PDB entry 7PY6 | electron microscopy, 4.10 A resolution (low resolution: residue-level contacts below are approximate; hydrogen-bond / salt-bridge calls are withheld) | chains D and G of the 10 polymer chains in the assembly

[Chain D]
Name: DNA-directed RNA polymerase subunit beta'
Organism: Escherichia coli
Notes: EC 2.7.7.6
Reference sequence: P0A8T8 (RPOC_ECO57); numbering as in UniProt (aligned over 1-1407)
Chain sequence (1407 residues; each row starts with the number of its first residue):
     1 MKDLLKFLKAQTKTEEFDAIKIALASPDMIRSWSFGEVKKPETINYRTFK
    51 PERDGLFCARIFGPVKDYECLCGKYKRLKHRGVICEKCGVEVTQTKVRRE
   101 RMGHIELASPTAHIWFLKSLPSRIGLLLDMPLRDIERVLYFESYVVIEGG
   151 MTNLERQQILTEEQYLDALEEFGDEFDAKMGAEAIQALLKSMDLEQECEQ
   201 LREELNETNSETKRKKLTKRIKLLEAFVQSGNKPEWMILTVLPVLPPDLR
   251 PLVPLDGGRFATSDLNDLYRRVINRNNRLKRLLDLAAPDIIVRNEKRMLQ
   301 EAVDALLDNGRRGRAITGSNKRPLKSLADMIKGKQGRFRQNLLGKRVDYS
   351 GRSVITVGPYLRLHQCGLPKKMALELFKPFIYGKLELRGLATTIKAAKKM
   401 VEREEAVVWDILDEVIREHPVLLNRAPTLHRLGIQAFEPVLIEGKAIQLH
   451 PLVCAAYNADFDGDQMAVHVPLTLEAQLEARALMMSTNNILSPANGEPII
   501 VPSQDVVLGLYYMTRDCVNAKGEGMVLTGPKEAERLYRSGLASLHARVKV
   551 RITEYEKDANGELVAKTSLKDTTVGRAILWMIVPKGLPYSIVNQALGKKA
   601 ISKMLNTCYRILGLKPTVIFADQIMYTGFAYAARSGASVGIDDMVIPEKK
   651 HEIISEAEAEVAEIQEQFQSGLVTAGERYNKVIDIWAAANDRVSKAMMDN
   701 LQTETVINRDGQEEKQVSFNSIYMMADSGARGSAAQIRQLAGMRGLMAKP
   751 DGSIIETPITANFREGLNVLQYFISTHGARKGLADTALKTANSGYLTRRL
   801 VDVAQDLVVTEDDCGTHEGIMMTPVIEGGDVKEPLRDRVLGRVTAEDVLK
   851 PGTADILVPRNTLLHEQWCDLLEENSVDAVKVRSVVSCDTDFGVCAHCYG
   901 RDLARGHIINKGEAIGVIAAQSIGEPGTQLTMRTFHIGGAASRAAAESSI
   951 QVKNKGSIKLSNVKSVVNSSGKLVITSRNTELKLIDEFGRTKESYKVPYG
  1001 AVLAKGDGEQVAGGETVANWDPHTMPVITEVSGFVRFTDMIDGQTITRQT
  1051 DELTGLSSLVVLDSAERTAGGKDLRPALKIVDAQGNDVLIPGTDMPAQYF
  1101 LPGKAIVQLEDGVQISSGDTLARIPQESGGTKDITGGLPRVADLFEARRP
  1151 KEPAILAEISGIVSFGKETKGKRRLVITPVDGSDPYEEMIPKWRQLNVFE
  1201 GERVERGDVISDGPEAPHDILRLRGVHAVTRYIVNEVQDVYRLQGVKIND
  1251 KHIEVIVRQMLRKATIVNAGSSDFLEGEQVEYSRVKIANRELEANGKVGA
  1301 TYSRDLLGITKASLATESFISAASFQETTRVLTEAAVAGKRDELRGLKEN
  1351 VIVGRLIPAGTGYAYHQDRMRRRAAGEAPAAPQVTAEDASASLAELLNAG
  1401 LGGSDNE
Disordered / not traced: 1-15, 934-947, 1127-1135, 1374-1407
Bound ions: Zn2+ site 1: Cys85, Cys88; Mg2+: Asp460, Asp462 (shared with 1 residue of chain R); Zn2+ site 2: Cys814, Cys888, Cys898
UniProt features mapped onto this chain:
  - binding site (Zn(2+)): Cys70, Cys72, Cys85, Cys88, Cys814, Cys888, Cys895, Cys898
  - binding site (Mg(2+)): Asp460, Asp462, Asp464
  - modified residue: Lys972 (N6-acetyllysine)

[Chain G]
Name: Transcription termination/antitermination protein NusG
Organism: Escherichia coli
Reference sequence: P0AFG0 (NUSG_ECOLI); residue numbers follow UniProt; this construct covers 1-181
Chain sequence (181 residues; each row starts with the number of its first residue):
     1 MSEAPKKRWYVVQAFSGFEGRVATSLREHIKLHNMEDLFGEVMVPTEEVV
    51 EIRGGQRRKSERKFFPGYVLVQMVMNDASWHLVRSVPRVMGFIGGTSDRP
   101 APISDKEVDAIMNRLQQVGDKPRPKTLFEPGEMVRVNDGPFADFNGVVEE
   151 VDYEKSRLKVSVSIFGRATPVELDFSQVEKA
Disordered / not traced: 124-181

[Chain D / chain G interface]
Pairs across the interface (18; chain D residue first):
  Glu142(D) - Gly95(G)
  Arg278(D) - Pro66(G)
  Arg281(D) - Phe64(G)
  Leu282(D) - Phe64(G)
  Leu282(D) - Phe65(G)
  Leu285(D) - Arg114(G)
  Pro288(D) - Glu107(G)
  Asp289(D) - Glu107(G)
  Ile290(D) - Ile93(G)
  Ile290(D) - Ala101(G)
  Ile290(D) - Pro102(G)
  Ile290(D) - Ile103(G)
  Ile291(D) - Val11(G)
  Ile291(D) - Tyr68(G)
  Asn294(D) - Gln13(G)
  Asn294(D) - Tyr68(G)
  Asn294(D) - Ile93(G)
  Glu295(D) - Tyr68(G)
Interface residues without a listed pair, chain D (13 interface residues in all): Glu162, Ala287
Interface residues without a listed pair, chain G (14 interface residues in all): Lys63

[Overview]
13 residues of chain D and 14 residues of chain G are in contact. The Mg2+ site is built by Asp460(D) and
Asp462(D). The Zn2+ site 1 is built by Cys85(D) and Cys88(D). UniProt lists 8 Zn2+-binding residues and 3
Mg2+-binding residues on chain D.
Chain D is DNA-directed RNA polymerase subunit beta' and chain G is Transcription termination/antitermination
protein NusG, both from Escherichia coli; the structure, CryoEM structure of E.coli RNA polymerase elongation
complex bound to NusA and NusG (NusA and NusG ..., was determined by electron microscopy, deposited together
with 7PY0, 7PY1, 7PY3, 7PY5, 7PY7, 7PY8 and 4 further entries.
